Entry 5WHT (X-ray diffraction, 1.93 A resolution); this record covers chains A and C of the 5 polymer chains in the assembly.

Chain A (and C):
Molecule: Putative pertussis-like toxin subunit
From: Salmonella typhi
Notes: chain C of this document is another copy of the same molecule, construct and numbering; everything in this record applies to it too
UniProt: Q8Z6A3 (Q8Z6A3_SALTI); residue numbers follow UniProt; this construct covers 1-137
Sequence (138 residues; numbered 1 to 138; the number before each row is that of its first residue):
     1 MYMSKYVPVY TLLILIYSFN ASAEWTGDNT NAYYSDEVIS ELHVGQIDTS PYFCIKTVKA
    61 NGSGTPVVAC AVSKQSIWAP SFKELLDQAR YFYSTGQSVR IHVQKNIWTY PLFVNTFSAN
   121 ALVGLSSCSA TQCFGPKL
Unresolved in the structure: 1-23
Disulfides: Cys54-Cys70, Cys128-Cys133
Differences from the reference sequence: expression tag (138)
What the authors report for this chain:
  - binding site for N-acetyl-alpha-neuraminic acid: Tyr33, Tyr34, Ser35, Lys59

Interface between chain A and chain C:
Residue-residue contacts (63; chain A residue first):
  Glu24(A) - Gln46(C)  hydrogen bond
  Glu24(A) - Ile47(C)
  Glu24(A) - Asp48(C)  hydrogen bond (backbone-backbone)
  Glu24(A) - Thr49(C)  hydrogen bond (side chain-backbone)
  Trp25(A) - Gln46(C)
  Trp25(A) - Ile47(C)
  Trp25(A) - Tyr52(C)  hydrogen bond
  Trp25(A) - Tyr110(C)  hydrophobic
  Trp25(A) - Leu112(C)
  Trp25(A) - Phe113(C)
  Trp25(A) - Thr116(C)
  Thr26(A) - Gly45(C)
  Thr26(A) - Gln46(C)  hydrogen bond (side chain-backbone)
  Thr26(A) - Tyr52(C)
  Ile77(A) - Gln46(C)  hydrogen bond (backbone-side chain)
  Trp78(A) - Gln46(C)
  Pro80(A) - Gln46(C)
  Pro80(A) - Thr49(C)
  Pro80(A) - Pro51(C)
  Ser81(A) - Gly45(C)
  Ser81(A) - Gln46(C)  hydrogen bond
  Ser81(A) - Pro51(C)
  Glu84(A) - Val44(C)
  Glu84(A) - Gly45(C)  hydrogen bond (side chain-backbone)
  Glu84(A) - Pro51(C)
  Glu84(A) - Tyr52(C)
  Glu84(A) - Phe82(C)
  Glu84(A) - Arg90(C)  hydrogen bond (backbone-side chain)
  Leu85(A) - Val44(C)  hydrophobic
  Asp87(A) - Arg90(C)  salt bridge
  Gln88(A) - Leu42(C)
  Gln88(A) - Val44(C)
  Gln88(A) - Arg90(C)  hydrogen bond
  Tyr91(A) - Tyr93(C)  hydrophobic
  Tyr91(A) - Ser94(C)
  Gln97(A) - Tyr93(C)  hydrogen bond
  Val123(A) - Gly45(C)
  Gly124(A) - Val44(C)
  Leu125(A) - His43(C)
  Leu125(A) - Val44(C)  hydrogen bond (backbone-backbone)
  Ser126(A) - Leu42(C)
  Ser126(A) - His43(C)  hydrogen bond
  Ser127(A) - Glu41(C)  hydrogen bond
  Ser127(A) - Leu42(C)  hydrogen bond (side chain-backbone)
  Ser127(A) - Tyr93(C)
  Cys128(A) - Glu41(C)
  Ser129(A) - Ser40(C)
  Ser129(A) - Glu41(C)  hydrogen bond
  Ala130(A) - Glu41(C)  hydrogen bond (backbone-side chain)
  Phe134(A) - Glu41(C)
  Phe134(A) - Leu42(C)
  Phe134(A) - His43(C)
  Phe134(A) - Cys54(C)
  Phe134(A) - Ile55(C)
  Phe134(A) - Lys56(C)
  Phe134(A) - Val68(C)  hydrophobic
  Phe134(A) - Phe117(C)  hydrophobic
  Gly135(A) - His43(C)
  Gly135(A) - Thr116(C)
  Gly135(A) - Phe117(C)
  Pro136(A) - His43(C)
  Pro136(A) - Thr116(C)
  Pro136(A) - Phe117(C)
Also at the interface, not in a pair above, chain A (27 interface residues in all): Lys83, Phe92, His102
Also at the interface, not in a pair above, chain C (27 interface residues in all): Ser50, Lys83

Overview:
Chain A and chain C each contribute 27 residues to their interface, with 17 hydrogen bonds and 1 salt bridge.
Polar contacts include Asp87(A)-Arg90(C), Glu24(A)-Gln46(C) and Glu24(A)-Thr49(C). From the paper: a binding
site for N-acetyl-alpha-neuraminic acid at Tyr33(A), Tyr34(A) and Ser35(A) among others.
Both chains are Putative pertussis-like toxin subunit (Salmonella typhi). Entry 5WHT (Crystal structure of
3'SL bound PltB) was determined by X-ray diffraction, deposited together with 5WHU.
